Entry 2AHW (X-ray diffraction, 2.15 A resolution); this record covers chains A and B of the 4 polymer chains in the assembly.

# Chain A (and B)
Name: putative enzyme YdiF
Source organism: Escherichia coli
Notes: EC 2.8.3.-; chain B of this document is another copy of the same molecule, construct and numbering; everything in this record applies to it too
Reference sequence: Q8X5X6 (Q8X5X6_ECO57); residues 1-531 here = UniProt positions 1-531
Sequence (531 residues; each row starts with the number of its first residue):
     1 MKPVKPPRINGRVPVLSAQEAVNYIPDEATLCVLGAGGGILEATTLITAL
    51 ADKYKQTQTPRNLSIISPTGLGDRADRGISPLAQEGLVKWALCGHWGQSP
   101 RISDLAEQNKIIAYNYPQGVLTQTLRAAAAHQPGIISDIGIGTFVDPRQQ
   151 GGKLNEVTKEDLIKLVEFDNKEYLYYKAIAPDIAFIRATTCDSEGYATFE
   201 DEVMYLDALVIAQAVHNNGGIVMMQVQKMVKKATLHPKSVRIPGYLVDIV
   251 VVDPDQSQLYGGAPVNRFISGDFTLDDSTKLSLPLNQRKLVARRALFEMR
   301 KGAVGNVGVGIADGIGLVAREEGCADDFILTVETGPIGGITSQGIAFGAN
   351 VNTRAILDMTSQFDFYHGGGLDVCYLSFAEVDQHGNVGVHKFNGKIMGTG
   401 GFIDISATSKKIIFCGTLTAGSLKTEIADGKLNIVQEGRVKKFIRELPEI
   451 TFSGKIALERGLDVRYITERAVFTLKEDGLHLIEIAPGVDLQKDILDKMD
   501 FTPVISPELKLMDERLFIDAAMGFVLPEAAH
Unresolved in the structure: 1-3, 277-283, 342-348, 530-531
Swiss-Prot annotation at these positions:
  - active site: E333 (5-glutamyl coenzyme A thioester intermediate)
Covalently attached groups: coenzyme A (COA) linked to E333
Small-molecule neighbours: coenzyme A (COA): R288, N306, V307, V309, G310, I311, L376, S377, F378, A379, E380, V389, F392, N393, M397, G398, T399, G401, F402, I405, T417, A420, G421, V440, K442
From the paper describing this entry:
  - binding site for coenzyme A: R288, N306 to I311, E333, L376 to A379, E380, V389 to I405, C415, T417, G421, V440 to K442
  - catalytic residues: E333
  - conformationally variable residues (loop rearrangement, order/disorder transition, side-chain flip): R288, R300 to I315, E333, F392, M397, I405, K410 to G430
  - catalytic residues: G398 to F402 (citing earlier work)
  - contacts within the chain: N306-Y375 (hydrogen bond), N306-V307 (hydrogen bond), E333-G401 (water-mediated contact)
  - binding site for coenzyme A: H95 (proposed by the authors, not directly observed)
  - catalytic residues: Q118 (proposed by the authors, not directly observed)
  - conformationally variable residues (loop rearrangement): V332 to T334 (proposed by the authors, not directly observed)

# How chain A and chain B interact
Pairs across the interface - 119 pairs, chain A then chain B:
  Q123(A) with A130(B); Q132(B), hydrogen bond
  R126(A) with R126(B); D364(B)
  A129(A) with D364(B); G368(B)
  A130(A) with Q123(B); D364(B); H367(B); G368(B)
  H131(A) with G368(B), hydrogen bond (side chain-backbone)
  Q132(A) with Q123(B), hydrogen bond; I135(B); I136(B)
  P133(A) with I136(B), hydrophobic; D169(B); Y173(B)
  I135(A) with Q132(B)
  I136(A) with Q132(B); P133(B); I136(B), hydrophobic; Y175(B), hydrophobic
  K164(A) with F168(B)
  F168(A) with K164(B); Y175(B)
  D169(A) with K177(B), salt bridge
  Y173(A) with P133(B)
  Y175(A) with I136(B), hydrophobic; F168(B)
  K177(A) with D169(B), salt bridge
  D192(A) with R354(B), salt bridge
  E194(A) with R354(B), salt bridge
  Y196(A) with I329(B); I337(B); R354(B)
  F199(A) with K238(B), hydrogen bond (backbone-side chain)
  E200(A) with K238(B), hydrogen bond (backbone-side chain)
  D201(A) with K238(B)
  E202(A) with K238(B), hydrogen bond (backbone-side chain)
  Y205(A) with K238(B)
  L209(A) with L357(B), hydrophobic
  Q213(A) with S361(B), hydrogen bond (side chain-backbone); D364(B); F365(B)
  H216(A) with F365(B)
  N217(A) with D364(B); F365(B), hydrogen bond (side chain-backbone); G368(B); G370(B)
  K232(A) with D326(B), hydrogen bond (side chain-backbone); R354(B)
  A233(A) with R354(B)
  H236(A) with G271(B), hydrogen bond (side chain-backbone); D272(B), salt bridge
  P237(A) with G271(B); T353(B); R354(B); A355(B); I356(B), hydrogen bond (backbone-backbone)
  K238(A) with F199(B), hydrogen bond (side chain-backbone); E200(B), hydrogen bond (side chain-backbone); D201(B); E202(B), hydrogen bond (side chain-backbone); Y205(B), hydrogen bond (backbone-side chain); S270(B), hydrogen bond (side chain-backbone); I356(B)
  V240(A) with R354(B); A355(B), hydrophobic
  R241(A) with R241(B)
  P243(A) with I337(B), hydrophobic
  Y245(A) with V304(B), hydrophobic; I329(B), hydrophobic; T331(B); I337(B); F365(B), hydrophobic
  L246(A) with F365(B), hydrophobic
  S270(A) with K238(B), hydrogen bond (backbone-side chain)
  G271(A) with H236(B), hydrogen bond (backbone-side chain); P237(B)
  D272(A) with H236(B), salt bridge
  V304(A) with Y245(B), hydrophobic
  I329(A) with Y196(B); Y245(B), hydrophobic
  T331(A) with Y245(B)
  I337(A) with Y196(B); P243(B), hydrophobic; Y245(B)
  T353(A) with P237(B)
  R354(A) with D192(B), salt bridge; E194(B), salt bridge; Y196(B); K232(B); A233(B); P237(B); V240(B)
  A355(A) with P237(B); V240(B), hydrophobic
  I356(A) with P237(B), hydrogen bond (backbone-backbone); K238(B)
  L357(A) with L209(B), hydrophobic; Q213(B); R241(B)
  S361(A) with Q213(B), hydrogen bond (backbone-side chain)
  D364(A) with R126(B); A129(B); A130(B); Q213(B); N217(B)
  F365(A) with Q213(B); H216(B); N217(B), hydrogen bond (backbone-side chain); Y245(B), hydrophobic; L246(B), hydrophobic
  H367(A) with A130(B)
  G368(A) with A129(B); A130(B); H131(B), hydrogen bond (backbone-side chain); N217(B)
  G370(A) with N217(B)
Other interface residues (no listed pair), chain A (64 interface residues in all): R8, N10, G11, G134, S137, D138, D326, Q362, G369
Other interface residues (no listed pair), chain B (61 interface residues in all): G134, K301, Q362, G369, E528

# Summary
Chain A and chain B form an interface of 64 and 61 residues respectively, with 22 hydrogen bonds and 8 salt
bridges. Among the polar pairs are D169(A)-K177(B), D192(A)-R354(B) and E194(A)-R354(B). The paper reports
catalytic residues E333(A), G398(A) and Q118(A); a binding site for coenzyme A at R288(A), N306(A) and E333(A)
among others.
Chain A and chain B are both putative enzyme YdiF (Escherichia coli); the structure, Crystal Structure of
Acyl-CoA transferase from E. coli O157:H7 (YdiF)-thioester complex with CoA- 2, was determined by X-ray
diffraction (same publication as 2AHU and 2AHV).
